Entry 8HSO (X-ray diffraction, 2.10 A resolution); this record covers chains A and C of the 3 polymer chains in the assembly.

[Chain A]
Name: Ig-like domain-containing protein
Source organism: Myotis lucifugus
Notes: engineered mutation(s): 52M,53Q,54Q,55P,56W  DELETED
Reference sequence: G1PNR4 (G1PNR4_MYOLU); aligned to UniProt positions 22-296 over residues 6-280 (the alignment contains insertions or deletions, so no single offset holds)
Amino-acid sequence (275 residues; row label = number of the first residue in the row):
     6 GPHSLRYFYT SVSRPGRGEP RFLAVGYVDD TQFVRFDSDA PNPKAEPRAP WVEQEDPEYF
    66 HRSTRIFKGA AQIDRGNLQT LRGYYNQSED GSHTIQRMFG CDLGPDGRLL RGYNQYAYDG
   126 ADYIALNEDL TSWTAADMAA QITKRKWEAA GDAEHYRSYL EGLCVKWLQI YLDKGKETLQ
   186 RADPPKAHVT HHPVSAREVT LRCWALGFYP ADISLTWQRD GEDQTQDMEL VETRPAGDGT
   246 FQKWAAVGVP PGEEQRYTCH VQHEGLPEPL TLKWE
Disulfide bonds: Cys106-Cys169, Cys208-Cys264

[Chain C]
Name: Phe-pro-gln-ser-ala-pro-his-gly-val
Source organism: Severe acute respiratory syndrome coronavirus 2
Amino-acid sequence (9 residues; each row starts with the number of its first residue):
     1 FPQSAPHGV

[How chain A and chain C interact]
Residue-residue contacts (42; chain A residue first):
  Leu10(A) with Phe1(C)
  Tyr12(A) with Phe1(C), hydrogen bond (side chain-backbone); Pro2(C)
  Tyr14(A) with Pro2(C); Gln3(C), hydrogen bond (side chain-backbone)
  Tyr64(A) with Phe1(C), hydrophobic
  Arg67(A) with Phe1(C)
  Ser68(A) with Pro2(C)
  Ile71(A) with Phe1(C), hydrophobic; Pro2(C); Gln3(C); Ser4(C)
  Phe72(A) with Pro2(C), hydrophobic
  Gly74(A) with Ser4(C)
  Ala75(A) with Ser4(C), hydrogen bond (backbone-side chain)
  Ile78(A) with Ser4(C); His7(C); Gly8(C)
  Asn82(A) with Gly8(C); Val9(C), hydrogen bond (side chain-backbone)
  Thr85(A) with Val9(C)
  Leu86(A) with Val9(C), hydrophobic
  Tyr89(A) with Val9(C), hydrogen bond (side chain-backbone)
  Arg102(A) with Gln3(C), hydrogen bond; Ser4(C); Ala5(C)
  Phe104(A) with Gln3(C)
  Tyr121(A) with Ala5(C)
  Tyr128(A) with Val9(C)
  Thr148(A) with Val9(C), hydrogen bond (side chain-backbone)
  Lys151(A) with Gly8(C), hydrogen bond (side chain-backbone)
  Trp152(A) with His7(C); Gly8(C), hydrogen bond (side chain-backbone)
  Asp157(A) with Pro6(C); His7(C), salt bridge
  His160(A) with Pro6(C)
  Tyr161(A) with Gln3(C)
  Tyr164(A) with Phe1(C), hydrogen bond (side chain-backbone); Pro2(C); Gln3(C)
  Trp172(A) with Phe1(C)
  Tyr176(A) with Phe1(C), hydrogen bond (side chain-backbone)
Other interface residues (no listed pair), chain A (30 interface residues in all): Ala155, Leu168

[In short]
30 residues of chain A and 9 residues of chain C are in contact; the contacts include 11 hydrogen bonds and 1
salt bridge. Among the polar pairs are Asp157(A)-His7(C), Tyr12(A)-Phe1(C) and Tyr14(A)-Gln3(C).
Chain A is Ig-like domain-containing protein (Myotis lucifugus) and chain C is
Phe-pro-gln-ser-ala-pro-his-gly-val (Severe acute respiratory syndrome coronavirus 2); the structure, Crystal
structure of a mutant mylu-B-67 for 2.2 angstrom, 52M 53Q 54Q 55P 56W deleted, was determined by X-ray
diffraction, deposited together with 8HSM, 8HSW, 8HT1 and 8HT9.
